Entry 5JA4 (X-ray diffraction, 2.42 A resolution); this record covers chains A and B of the 4 polymer chains in the assembly.

# Chain A
Protein: Histone H3.3
Organism: Homo sapiens
UniProtKB: P84243 (H33_HUMAN); residues 57-135 here correspond to UniProt positions 58-136 (UniProt number = residue number + 1)
Chain sequence (79 residues; numbered 57 to 135; the number before each row is that of its first residue):
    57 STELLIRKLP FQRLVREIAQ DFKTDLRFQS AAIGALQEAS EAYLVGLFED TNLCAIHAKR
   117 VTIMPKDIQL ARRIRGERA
Disordered / not traced: 135
Swiss-Prot annotation at these positions:
  - modified residue: S57 (Phosphoserine), K64 (N6-(2-hydroxyisobutyryl)lysine), K79 (N6,N6,N6-trimethyllysine), T80 (Phosphothreonine), S86 (Phosphoserine), T107 (Phosphothreonine), K115 (N6-acetyllysine), K122 (N6-(2-hydroxyisobutyryl)lysine)

# Chain B
Protein: Histone H4
Organism: Homo sapiens
UniProtKB: P62805 (H4_HUMAN); residues 1-102 here correspond to UniProt positions 2-103 (UniProt number = residue number + 1)
Chain sequence (102 residues; numbered 1 to 102; the number before each row is that of its first residue):
     1 SGRGKGGKGL GKGGAKRHRK VLRDNIQGIT KPAIRRLARR GGVKRISGLI YEETRGVLKV
    61 FLENVIRDAV TYTEHAKRKT VTAMDVVYAL KRQGRTLYGF GG
Disordered / not traced: 1-11, 101-102
Swiss-Prot annotation at these positions:
  - DNA-binding region: K16 to K20
  - modified residue: S1 (N-acetylserine), R3 (Asymmetric dimethylarginine), K5 (N6-(2-hydroxyisobutyryl)lysine), K8 (N6-(2-hydroxyisobutyryl)lysine), K12 (N6-(2-hydroxyisobutyryl)lysine), K16 (N6-(2-hydroxyisobutyryl)lysine), K20 (N6,N6,N6-trimethyllysine), K31 (N6-(2-hydroxyisobutyryl)lysine), K44 (N6-(2-hydroxyisobutyryl)lysine), S47 (Phosphoserine), Y51 (Phosphotyrosine), K59 (N6-(2-hydroxyisobutyryl)lysine), K77 (N6-(2-hydroxyisobutyryl)lysine), K79 (N6-(2-hydroxyisobutyryl)lysine), T80 (Phosphothreonine), Y88 (Phosphotyrosine), K91 (N6-(2-hydroxyisobutyryl)lysine)
  - cross-link (Glycyl lysine isopeptide (Lys-Gly)): K12 (interchain with G-Cter in SUMO2), K20 (interchain with G-Cter in SUMO2), K31 (interchain with G-Cter in SUMO2), K59 (interchain with G-Cter in SUMO2), K79 (interchain with G-Cter in SUMO2), K91 (interchain with G-Cter in SUMO2)
From the paper describing this entry:
  - mutagenesis - H18W: abolished binding to Tonsoku-like protein

# Interface between chain A and chain B
Contacting residue pairs (87; chain A residue first):
  E59(A) with R40(B), hydrogen bond (backbone-side chain)
  L60(A) with R36(B)
  L61(A) with A33(B); R36(B), hydrogen bond (backbone-side chain); R40(B)
  I62(A) with I29(B), hydrophobic
  R63(A) with R36(B)
  P66(A) with G28(B)
  F67(A) with L62(B), hydrophobic
  R69(A) with N25(B), hydrogen bond (backbone-side chain)
  L70(A) with N25(B); I26(B); I29(B), hydrophobic; L62(B), hydrophobic
  V71(A) with I66(B)
  E73(A) with R23(B); D24(B), hydrogen bond (side chain-backbone); N25(B), hydrogen bond (side chain-backbone)
  I74(A) with L62(B), hydrophobic; E63(B); I66(B), hydrophobic
  A75(A) with I66(B), hydrophobic
  F78(A) with E63(B); R67(B)
  K79(A) with V70(B); E74(B)
  D81(A) with K79(B), salt bridge
  L82(A) with V70(B), hydrophobic; K79(B)
  R83(A) with K79(B), hydrogen bond (backbone-backbone); T80(B); V81(B), hydrogen bond (backbone-backbone)
  F84(A) with V81(B), hydrophobic
  Q85(A) with V81(B), hydrogen bond (backbone-backbone); T82(B); A83(B), hydrogen bond (side chain-backbone)
  A87(A) with A83(B), hydrophobic; F100(B)
  A88(A) with V81(B); T82(B); A83(B); V86(B)
  G90(A) with F100(B)
  A91(A) with V86(B), hydrophobic; L97(B); F100(B)
  L92(A) with V65(B), hydrophobic; V86(B), hydrophobic
  E94(A) with F100(B)
  A95(A) with L90(B), hydrophobic
  S96(A) with L58(B); F61(B); L62(B)
  Y99(A) with V57(B); F61(B), hydrophobic; R95(B)
  L100(A) with L37(B), hydrophobic; L58(B), hydrophobic
  V101(A) with L37(B), hydrophobic; R40(B); G41(B)
  L103(A) with V57(B), hydrophobic
  F104(A) with L37(B), hydrophobic; A38(B), hydrophobic; V43(B); T54(B)
  E105(A) with G41(B)
  N108(A) with G42(B), hydrogen bond (side chain-backbone); V43(B)
  V117(A) with R45(B)
  T118(A) with R45(B), hydrogen bond; I46(B); S47(B)
  I119(A) with V43(B), hydrophobic; R45(B), hydrogen bond (backbone-backbone); I46(B); S47(B), hydrogen bond (backbone-backbone); I50(B)
  M120(A) with I50(B)
  P121(A) with S47(B); L49(B), hydrophobic; I50(B); E53(B)
  I124(A) with I50(B), hydrophobic; E53(B)
  R128(A) with V57(B)
  R131(A) with R95(B)
Also at the interface, not in a pair above, chain A (47 interface residues in all): T58, E97, A98, Q125
Also at the interface, not in a pair above, chain B (45 interface residues in all): I34, K59, V60, T73

# In short
47 residues of chain A face 45 of chain B across their interface; the contacts include 13 hydrogen bonds and 1
salt bridge. Polar contacts include D81(A)-K79(B), E59(A)-R40(B) and L61(A)-R36(B). UniProt lists a
DNA-binding region on chain B. The paper reports that H18W of chain B abolishes binding to Tonsoku-like
protein.
Here chain A is Histone H3.3 and chain B is Histone H4, both from Homo sapiens. Entry 5JA4 (Crystal structure
of human TONSL and MCM2 HBDs binding to a histone H3-H4 tetramer) was determined by X-ray diffraction.
